PDB entry 4QJE | X-ray diffraction, 1.85 A resolution | chains A and D of the 4 polymer chains in the assembly

Chain A (and D):
Name: Betaine aldehyde dehydrogenase
From: Staphylococcus aureus subsp. aureus
Notes: EC 1.2.1.8; chain D of this document is another copy of the same molecule, construct and numbering; everything in this record applies to it too
Reference sequence: Q5HCU0 (Q5HCU0_STAAC); numbering as in UniProt (aligned over 1-496)
Sequence (517 residues; each row starts with the number of its first residue; numbers below 1 keep their minus sign (Met-20 is residue -20)):
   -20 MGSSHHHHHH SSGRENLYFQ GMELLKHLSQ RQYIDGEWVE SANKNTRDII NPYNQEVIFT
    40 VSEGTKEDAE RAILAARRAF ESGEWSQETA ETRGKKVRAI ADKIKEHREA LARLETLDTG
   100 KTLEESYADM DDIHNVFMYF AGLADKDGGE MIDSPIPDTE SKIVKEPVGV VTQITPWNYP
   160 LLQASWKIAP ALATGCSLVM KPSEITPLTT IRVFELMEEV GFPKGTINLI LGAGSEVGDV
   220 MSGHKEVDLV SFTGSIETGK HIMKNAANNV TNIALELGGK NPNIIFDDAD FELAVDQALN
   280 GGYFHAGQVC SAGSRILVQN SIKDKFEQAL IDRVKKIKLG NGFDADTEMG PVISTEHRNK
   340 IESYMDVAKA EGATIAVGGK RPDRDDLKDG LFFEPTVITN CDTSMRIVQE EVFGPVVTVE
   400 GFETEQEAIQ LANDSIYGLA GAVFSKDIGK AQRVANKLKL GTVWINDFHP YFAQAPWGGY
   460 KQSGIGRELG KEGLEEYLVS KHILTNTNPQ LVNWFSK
Disordered / not traced: -20 to 3 (chain D: -20 to 0)
Modified residues: Cys289 (3-sulfinoalanine; CSD)
Differences from the reference sequence: expression tag (-20 to 0); engineered mutation Ser234 (Gly in Q5HCU0)
Bound ions: Na+ site 1: Ile29, Asp97, Ile184; Na+ site 2: Val249 (shared with 2 residues of chain B); Na+ site 3: Lys460, Gly463 (shared with 1 residue of chain B)
What the authors report for this chain:
  - conformationally variable residues (loop rearrangement, side-chain flip): Tyr158, Val288 to Ser290, Tyr450
  - post-translational modification sites: Cys289
  - catalytic residues: Glu255 (by similarity / conservation)
  - specificity-determining residues: Ile28 (proposed by the authors, not directly observed)

How chain A and chain D interact:
Residue-residue contacts - 25 pairs, chain A then chain D:
  Glu70(A) with Asn114(D); Gln453(D), hydrogen bond
  Lys74(A) with His113(D); Asn114(D), hydrogen bond
  Arg77(A) with Arg77(D); Asp81(D), salt bridge; Met117(D)
  Asp81(A) with Arg77(D), salt bridge
  Asn114(A) with Glu70(D); Lys74(D), hydrogen bond
  Met117(A) with Arg77(D)
  Tyr118(A) with Asp124(D); Lys125(D), hydrogen bond (backbone-side chain)
  Gly121(A) with Gly121(D); Lys125(D)
  Leu122(A) with Lys125(D)
  Asp124(A) with Tyr118(D); Gln453(D), hydrogen bond
  Lys125(A) with Tyr118(D), hydrogen bond (side chain-backbone); Gly121(D); Leu122(D); Lys470(D), hydrogen bond (backbone-side chain)
  Gln453(A) with Glu70(D), hydrogen bond; Asp124(D), hydrogen bond
  Lys470(A) with Lys125(D), hydrogen bond (side chain-backbone)
Also at the interface, not in a pair above, chain A (16 interface residues in all): His113, Asp126, Glu139
Also at the interface, not in a pair above, chain D (15 interface residues in all): Gln431

Overview:
The interface between chain A and chain D involves 16 residues on one side and 15 on the other, with 10
hydrogen bonds and 2 salt bridges. Among the polar pairs are Arg77(A)-Asp81(D), Glu70(A)-Gln453(D) and
Lys74(A)-Asn114(D). Ile29(A), Asp97(A) and Ile184(A) form the Na+ site 1. The paper reports the catalytic
residue Glu255(A); the specificity determinant Ile28(A).
Both chains are Betaine aldehyde dehydrogenase (Staphylococcus aureus subsp. aureus). Entry 4QJE (1.85
Angstrom resolution crystal structure of apo betaine aldehyde dehydrogenase (betB) G234S mutant from
Staphylococcus aureus ...) was determined by X-ray diffraction together with 4QTO, 4QN2, 4Q92, 4NU9 and 4NEA
from the same study.
